2OHS - chain A; structure by X-ray diffraction, 2.45 A resolution.

== Chain A ==
Name: Beta-secretase 1
From: Homo sapiens
Notes: EC 3.4.23.46; fragment: protease domain
UniProt: P56817 (BACE1_HUMAN); residues -16 to 385 here correspond to UniProt positions 45-446 (UniProt number = residue number + 61)
Chain sequence (402 residues; numbered -16 to 385; the number before each row is that of its first residue; numbers below 1 keep their minus sign (Arg-16 is residue -16)):
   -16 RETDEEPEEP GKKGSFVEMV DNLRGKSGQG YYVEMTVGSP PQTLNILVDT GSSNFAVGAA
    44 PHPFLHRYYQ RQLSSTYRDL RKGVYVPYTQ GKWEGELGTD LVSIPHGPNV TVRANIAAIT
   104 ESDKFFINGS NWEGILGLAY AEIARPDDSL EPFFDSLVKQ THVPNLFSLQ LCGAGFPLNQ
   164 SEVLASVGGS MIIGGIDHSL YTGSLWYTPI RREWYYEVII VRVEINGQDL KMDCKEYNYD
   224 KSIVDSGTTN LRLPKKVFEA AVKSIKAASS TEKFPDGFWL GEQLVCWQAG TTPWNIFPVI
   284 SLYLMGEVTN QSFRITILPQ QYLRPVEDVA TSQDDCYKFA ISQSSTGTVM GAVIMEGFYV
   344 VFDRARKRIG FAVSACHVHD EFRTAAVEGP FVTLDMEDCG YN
Unresolved in the structure: -16 to -2, 158-170
Construct notes: engineered mutation Lys-5 (Arg56 in P56817), Lys-4 (Arg57 in P56817)
Curated features (UniProtKB/Swiss-Prot):
  - active site: Asp32, Asp228
  - modified residue (N6-acetyllysine): Lys65, Lys214, Lys218, Lys224, Lys238, Lys239, Lys246
  - glycosylation (N-linked (GlcNAc...) asparagine): Asn92, Asn111, Asn162, Asn293
Disulfides: Cys155-Cys359, Cys217-Cys382, Cys269-Cys319
Small-molecule neighbours: 9IP (n~3~-[3-(5-methoxypyridin-3-yl)benzyl]pyridine-2,3-diamine): Ser10, Gly11, Gln12, Gly13, Leu30, Asp32, Gly34, Tyr71, Phe108, Ile110, Trp115, Ile118, Asp228, Ser229, Gly230, Thr231, Thr232

== In short ==
Chain A binds compound 9IP. UniProt lists active-site residues Asp32 and Asp228.
Chain A is Beta-secretase 1 (Homo sapiens); the structure, X-ray crystal structure of beta secretase complexed
with compound 6b, was determined by X-ray diffraction together with 2OHP, 2OHQ, 2OHR, 2OHT and 2OHU from the
same study.
